PDB entry 7RD1 | electron microscopy, 3.07 A resolution | chains G and S of the 32 polymer chains in the assembly

== Chain G ==
Name: Hexon protein
Organism: Chimpanzee adenovirus Y25
Reference sequence: G9G854 (G9G854_9ADEN); residue numbers follow UniProt; this construct covers 1-942
Sequence (942 residues; numbered 1 to 942; the number before each row is that of its first residue):
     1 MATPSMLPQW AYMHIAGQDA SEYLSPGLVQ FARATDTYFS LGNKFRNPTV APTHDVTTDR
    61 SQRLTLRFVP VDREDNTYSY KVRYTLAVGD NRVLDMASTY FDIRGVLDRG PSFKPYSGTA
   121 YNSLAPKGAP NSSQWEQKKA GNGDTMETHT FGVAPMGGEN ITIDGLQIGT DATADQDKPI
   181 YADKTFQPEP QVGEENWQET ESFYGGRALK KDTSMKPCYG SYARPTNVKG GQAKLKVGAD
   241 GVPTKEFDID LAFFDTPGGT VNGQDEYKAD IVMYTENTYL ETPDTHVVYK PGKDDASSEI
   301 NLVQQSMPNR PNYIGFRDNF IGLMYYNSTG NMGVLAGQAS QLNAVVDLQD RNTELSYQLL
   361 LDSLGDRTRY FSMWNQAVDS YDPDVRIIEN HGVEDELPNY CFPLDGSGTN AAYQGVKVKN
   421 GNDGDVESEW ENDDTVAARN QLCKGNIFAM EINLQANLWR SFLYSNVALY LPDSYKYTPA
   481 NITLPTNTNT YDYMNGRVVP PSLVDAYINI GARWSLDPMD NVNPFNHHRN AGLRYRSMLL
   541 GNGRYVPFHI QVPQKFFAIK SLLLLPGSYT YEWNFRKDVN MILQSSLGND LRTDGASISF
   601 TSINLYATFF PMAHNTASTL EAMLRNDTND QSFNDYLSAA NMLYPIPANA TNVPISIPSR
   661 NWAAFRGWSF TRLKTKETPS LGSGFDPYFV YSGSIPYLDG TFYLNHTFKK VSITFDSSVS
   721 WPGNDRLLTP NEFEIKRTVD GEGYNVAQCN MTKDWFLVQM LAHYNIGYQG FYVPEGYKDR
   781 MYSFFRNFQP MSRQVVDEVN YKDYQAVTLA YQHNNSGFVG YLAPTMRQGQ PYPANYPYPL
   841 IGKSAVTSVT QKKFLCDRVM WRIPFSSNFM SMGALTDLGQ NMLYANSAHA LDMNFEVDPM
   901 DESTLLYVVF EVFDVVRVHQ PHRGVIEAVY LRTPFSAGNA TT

== Chain S ==
Name: Pre-hexon-linking protein VIII
Organism: Chimpanzee adenovirus Y25
Reference sequence: G9G860 (G9G860_9ADEN); residues 1-227 here = UniProt positions 1-227
Sequence (227 residues; each row starts with the number of its first residue):
     1 MSKEIPTPYM WSYQPQMGLA AGAAQDYSTR MNWLSAGPAM ISRVNDIRAH RNQILLEQSA
    61 LTATPRNHLN PRNWPAALVY QEIPQPTTVL LPRDAQAEVQ LTNSGVQLAG GATLCRHRPA
   121 QGIKRLVIRG RGTQLNDEVV SSSLGLRPDG VFQLAGSGRS SFTPRQAVLT LESSSSQPRS
   181 GGIGTLQFVE EFTPSVYFNP FSGSPGHYPD EFIPNFDAIS ESVDGYD
Unresolved in the structure: 110-161

== How chain G and chain S interact ==
Contacting residue pairs (40):
  Arg60(G) - Asp224(S)  salt bridge
  Arg60(G) - Gly225(S)
  Arg60(G) - Tyr226(S)
  Asp90(G) - Asn215(S)  hydrogen bond
  Asp90(G) - Asp227(S)
  Asn91(G) - Val223(S)
  Arg92(G) - Asp227(S)  hydrogen bond (side chain-backbone)
  His614(G) - Val223(S)
  Asn615(G) - Ser222(S)
  Asn615(G) - Val223(S)
  Ser618(G) - Ile213(S)
  Ser618(G) - Val223(S)
  Ala622(G) - Phe201(S)
  Met623(G) - Phe201(S)  hydrophobic
  Arg625(G) - Gln25(S)
  Asn626(G) - Tyr9(S)  hydrogen bond
  Asn626(G) - Gln25(S)
  Asn626(G) - Pro200(S)
  Asn626(G) - Phe201(S)
  Asp627(G) - Thr7(S)  hydrogen bond
  Asp627(G) - Gln25(S)  hydrogen bond
  Asp627(G) - Asn32(S)
  Asp627(G) - Arg48(S)  salt bridge
  Thr628(G) - Lys3(S)
  Thr628(G) - Glu4(S)
  Asn629(G) - Phe201(S)
  Arg917(G) - Asn32(S)
  Arg917(G) - Trp33(S)
  Pro921(G) - Ala24(S)
  Pro921(G) - Gln25(S)
  Pro921(G) - Tyr27(S)  hydrophobic
  His922(G) - Ala24(S)
  His922(G) - Tyr27(S)
  Val925(G) - Tyr27(S)
  Glu927(G) - Tyr27(S)
  Val929(G) - Leu34(S)  hydrophobic
  Leu931(G) - Leu34(S)  hydrophobic
  Thr941(G) - Leu34(S)
  Thr942(G) - Leu34(S)
  Thr942(G) - Ser35(S)
Other interface residues (no listed pair), chain G (24 interface residues in all): Gly89
Other interface residues (no listed pair), chain S (23 interface residues in all): Tyr208

== Summary ==
24 residues of chain G face 23 of chain S across their interface, with 5 hydrogen bonds and 2 salt bridges.
Among the polar pairs are Arg60(G)-Asp224(S), Asp627(G)-Arg48(S) and Asp90(G)-Asn215(S).
Here chain G is Hexon protein and chain S is Pre-hexon-linking protein VIII, both from Chimpanzee adenovirus
Y25. Entry 7RD1 (The Capsid Structure of the ChAdOx1 viral vector/chimpanzee adenovirus Y25) was determined by
electron microscopy, deposited together with 7OP2.
